Entry 2E02 (X-ray diffraction, 2.20 A resolution); this record covers chain A.

Chain A:
Molecule: Cysteine proteinase 1
Source organism: Saccharomyces cerevisiae
Notes: EC 3.4.22.40
UniProtKB: Q01532 (BLH1_YEAST); aligned to UniProt positions 1-453 over residues 1-453 (the alignment contains insertions or deletions, so no single offset holds)
Chain sequence (457 residues; row label = number of the first residue in the row; numbers below 1 keep their minus sign (Phe-3 is residue -3)):
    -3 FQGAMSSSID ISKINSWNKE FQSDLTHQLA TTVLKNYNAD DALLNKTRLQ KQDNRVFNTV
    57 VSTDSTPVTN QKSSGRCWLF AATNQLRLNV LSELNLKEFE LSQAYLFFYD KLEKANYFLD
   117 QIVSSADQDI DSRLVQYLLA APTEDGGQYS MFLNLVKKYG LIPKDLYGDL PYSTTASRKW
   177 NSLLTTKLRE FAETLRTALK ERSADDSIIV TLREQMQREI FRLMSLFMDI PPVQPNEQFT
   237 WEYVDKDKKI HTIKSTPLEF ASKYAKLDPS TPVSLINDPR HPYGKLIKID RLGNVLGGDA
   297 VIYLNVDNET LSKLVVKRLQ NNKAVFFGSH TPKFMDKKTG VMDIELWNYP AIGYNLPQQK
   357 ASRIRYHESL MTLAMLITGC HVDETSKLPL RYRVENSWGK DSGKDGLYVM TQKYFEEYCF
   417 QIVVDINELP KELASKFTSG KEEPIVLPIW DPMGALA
Disordered / not traced: 59-72
Construct notes: expression tag (-3 to 0); engineered mutation Leu369 (His in Q01532)
From the paper describing this entry:
  - conformationally variable residues (side-chain flip): Asn392, Ala453
  - catalytic residues: Gln67, Cys73 (citing earlier work)

In short:
From the paper: catalytic residues Gln67 and Cys73; conformational variability at Asn392 and Ala453.
Chain A is Cysteine proteinase 1 (Saccharomyces cerevisiae); the structure, Crystal structure of H369L mutant
of yeast bleomycin hydrolase, was determined by X-ray diffraction, deposited together with 2E00, 2DZY, 2DZZ,
2E01 and 2E03.
